4QQD - chain A; structure by X-ray diffraction, 2.28 A resolution.

Chain A:
Protein: E3 ubiquitin-protein ligase UHRF1
Organism: Homo sapiens
Notes: EC 6.3.2.-
UniProtKB: Q96T88 (UHRF1_HUMAN); residues 126-285 here = UniProt positions 126-285
Sequence (161 residues; row label = number of the first residue in the row):
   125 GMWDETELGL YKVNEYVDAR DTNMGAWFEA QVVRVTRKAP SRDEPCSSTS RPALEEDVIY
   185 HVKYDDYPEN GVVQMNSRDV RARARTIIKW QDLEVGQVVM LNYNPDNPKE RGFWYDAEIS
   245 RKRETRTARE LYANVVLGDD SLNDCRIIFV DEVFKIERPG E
Not modelled in the structure: 125-132, 163-178, 283-285
Construct notes: expression tag (125)
Ligand contacts:
  - 36X (4-methyl-2,3,4,5,6,7-hexahydrodicyclopenta[b,e]pyridin-8(1H)-imine), molecule 1: D142, W151, F152, E153, A208, R209, M224, W238, F278
  - 36X, molecule 2: D145, M148, F152, Y188, Y191, F237
From the paper describing this entry:
  - binding site for 36X: R209, W238

Summary:
Chain A binds compound 36X. The paper reports a binding site for 36X at R209 and W238.
Chain A is E3 ubiquitin-protein ligase UHRF1 (Homo sapiens); the structure, Crystal Structure of tandem tudor
domains of UHRF1 in complex with a small organic molecule, was determined by X-ray diffraction together with
7W2P, 7W30, 6V9T and 4QQ6 from the same study.
